1KQG - chains A and B of the 3 polymer chains in the assembly; structure by X-ray diffraction, 2.80 A resolution.

== Chain A ==
Protein: Formate dehydrogenase, nitrate-inducible, major subunit
Source organism: Escherichia coli
Notes: EC 1.2.1.2
UniProt: P24183 (FDNG_ECOLI); numbering as in UniProt (aligned over 1-1015)
Amino-acid sequence (1015 residues; each row starts with the number of its first residue):
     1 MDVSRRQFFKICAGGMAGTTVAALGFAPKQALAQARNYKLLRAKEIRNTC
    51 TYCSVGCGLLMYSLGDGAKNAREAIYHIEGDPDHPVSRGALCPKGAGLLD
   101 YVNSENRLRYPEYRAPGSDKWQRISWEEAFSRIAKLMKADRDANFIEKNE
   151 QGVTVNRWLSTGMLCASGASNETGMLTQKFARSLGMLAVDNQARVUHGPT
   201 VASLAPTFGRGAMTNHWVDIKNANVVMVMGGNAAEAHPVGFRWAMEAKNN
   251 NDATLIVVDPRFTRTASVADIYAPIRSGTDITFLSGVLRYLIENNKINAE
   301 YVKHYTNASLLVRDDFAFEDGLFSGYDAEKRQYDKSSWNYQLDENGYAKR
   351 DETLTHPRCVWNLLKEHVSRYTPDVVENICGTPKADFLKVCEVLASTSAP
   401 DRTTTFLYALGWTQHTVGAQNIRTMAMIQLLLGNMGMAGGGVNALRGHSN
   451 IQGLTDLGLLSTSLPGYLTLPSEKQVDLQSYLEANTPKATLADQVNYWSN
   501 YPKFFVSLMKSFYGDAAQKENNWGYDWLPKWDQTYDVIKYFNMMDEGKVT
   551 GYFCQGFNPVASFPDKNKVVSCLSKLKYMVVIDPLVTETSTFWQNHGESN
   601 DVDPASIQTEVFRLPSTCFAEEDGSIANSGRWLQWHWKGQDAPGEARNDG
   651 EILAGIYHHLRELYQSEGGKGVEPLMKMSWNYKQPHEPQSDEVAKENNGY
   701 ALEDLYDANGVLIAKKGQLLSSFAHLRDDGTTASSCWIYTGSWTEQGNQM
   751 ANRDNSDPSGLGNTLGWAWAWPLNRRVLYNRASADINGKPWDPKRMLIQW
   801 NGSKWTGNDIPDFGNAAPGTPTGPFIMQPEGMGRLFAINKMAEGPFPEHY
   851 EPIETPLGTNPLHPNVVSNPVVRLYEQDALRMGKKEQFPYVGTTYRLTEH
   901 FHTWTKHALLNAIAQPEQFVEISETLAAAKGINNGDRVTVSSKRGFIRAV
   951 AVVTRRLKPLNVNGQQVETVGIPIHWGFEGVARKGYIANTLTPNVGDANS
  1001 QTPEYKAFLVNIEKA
Not modelled in the structure: 1-33
Modified positions: Sec196 (selenocysteine)
Metal / ion sites: 4Fe-4S cluster Fe: Cys50, Cys53, Cys57, Cys92; molybdenum(VI) ion: Sec196 (together with molybdopterin guanosine dinucleotide)
Small-molecule neighbours:
  - molybdopterin guanosine dinucleotide (MGD; 2-amino-5,6-dimercapto-7-methyl-3,7,8a,9-tetrahydro-8-oxa-1,3,9,10-tetraaza-anthracen-4-one guanosine dinucleotide), molecule 1: Cys53, Lys94, Sec196, Met229, Gly230, Gly231, Asn232, Glu235, Ala236, His237, Val258, Asp259, Pro260, Arg261, Thr263, Ile275, Ser277, Gly278, Asp280, Ala409, Leu410, Gly411, Trp412, His415, Gly447, His448, Thr893, Thr894, Tyr895, Arg896, Leu897, Thr898, His900, Phe901, His902, His975, Lys1006
  - molybdopterin guanosine dinucleotide (MGD), molecule 2: Tyr101, Ala166, Gly168, Ala169, Gln192, Val195, Sec196, Leu410, Gln414, His448, Gln555, Gly556, Phe557, Asn558, Ser562, Ile582, Asp583, Pro584, Leu585, Thr587, Ser616, Thr617, Cys618, Phe619, Asp649, Thr894, Arg896, Phe901, His902, Thr903, Trp904, Ile974, Asn989, Thr992, Tyr1005, Lys1006
  - 4Fe-4S cluster (SF4): Cys50, Tyr52, Cys53, Val55, Gly56, Cys57, Leu91, Cys92, Lys94, Gly95, Pro238, Val239
UniProt features mapped onto this chain:
  - binding site ([4Fe-4S] cluster): Cys50, Cys53, Cys57, Cys92
  - binding site (Mo-bis(molybdopterin guanine dinucleotide)): Sec196

== Chain B ==
Protein: Formate dehydrogenase, nitrate-inducible, iron-sulfur subunit
Source organism: Escherichia coli
Notes: EC 1.2.1.2
UniProt: P0AAJ3 (FDNH_ECOLI); residue numbers follow UniProt; this construct covers 1-294
Amino-acid sequence (294 residues; row label = number of the first residue in the row):
     1 MAMETQDIIKRSATNSITPPSQVRDYKAEVAKLIDVSTCIGCKACQVACS
    51 EWNDIRDEVGHCVGVYDNPADLSAKSWTVMRFSETEQNGKLEWLIRKDGC
   101 MHCEDPGCLKACPSAGAIIQYANGIVDFQSENCIGCGYCIAGCPFNIPRL
   151 NKEDNRVYKCTLCVDRVSVGQEPACVKTCPTGAIHFGTKKEMLELAEQRV
   201 AKLKARGYEHAGVYNPEGVGGTHVMYVLHHADQPELYHGLPKDPKIDTSV
   251 SLWKGALKPLAAAGFIATFAGLIFHYIGIGPNKEVDDDEEDHHE
Not modelled in the structure: 1, 291-294
Metal / ion sites: 4Fe-4S cluster Fe site 1: Cys39, Cys42, Cys45, Cys179; 4Fe-4S cluster Fe site 2: Cys49, Cys160, Cys163, Cys175; 4Fe-4S cluster Fe site 3: Cys100, Cys103, Cys108, Cys143; 4Fe-4S cluster Fe site 4: Cys112, Cys133, Cys136, Cys139
Small-molecule neighbours:
  - heme (HEM): Cys136, Tyr138, Trp253, Lys258
  - 4Fe-4S cluster (SF4), molecule 1: Lys32, Cys49, Asn53, Trp77, Thr78, Lys97, Cys160, Thr161, Leu162, Cys163, Pro173, Ala174, Cys175
  - 4Fe-4S cluster (SF4), molecule 2: Cys39, Ile40, Gly41, Cys42, Lys43, Ala44, Cys45, Met80, Lys97, Cys179, Pro180, Thr181, Ala183, Ile184
  - 4Fe-4S cluster (SF4), molecule 3: Cys100, Met101, His102, Cys103, Pro106, Gly107, Cys108, Val126, Cys143, Pro144, Phe145, Ile147, Pro148, Lys159
  - 4Fe-4S cluster (SF4), molecule 4: Cys112, Pro113, Ser114, Ala117, Ile118, Asn132, Cys133, Ile134, Gly135, Cys136, Gly137, Tyr138, Cys139, Val157
UniProt features mapped onto this chain:
  - binding site ([4Fe-4S] cluster): Cys39, Cys42, Cys45, Cys49, Cys100, Cys103, Cys108, Cys112, Cys133, Cys136, Cys139, Cys143, Cys160, Cys163, Cys175, Cys179

== Interface between chain A and chain B ==
Contacting residue pairs - 116 pairs, chain A then chain B:
  Gln34(A) - Glu4(B)  hydrogen bond (backbone-side chain)
  Gln34(A) - Thr5(B)
  Ala35(A) - Tyr121(B)
  Ala35(A) - Val164(B)  hydrophobic
  Arg36(A) - Trp52(B)  hydrogen bond (side chain-backbone)
  Arg36(A) - Asn53(B)
  Arg36(A) - Asp54(B)  salt bridge
  Arg36(A) - Asp165(B)  salt bridge
  Tyr38(A) - Trp52(B)  hydrophobic
  Tyr38(A) - Asp165(B)
  Tyr38(A) - Arg166(B)
  Tyr38(A) - Val169(B)  hydrophobic
  Tyr38(A) - Gln171(B)  hydrogen bond
  Lys39(A) - Glu51(B)
  Lys39(A) - Trp52(B)  hydrogen bond (side chain-backbone)
  Lys39(A) - Asp54(B)  salt bridge
  His77(A) - Glu51(B)  salt bridge
  His77(A) - Trp52(B)
  Ile78(A) - Glu51(B)  hydrogen bond (backbone-side chain)
  Glu79(A) - Arg166(B)  salt bridge
  Glu79(A) - Gln171(B)
  Glu79(A) - Lys177(B)  salt bridge
  Gly80(A) - Lys177(B)  hydrogen bond (backbone-side chain)
  Pro82(A) - Lys177(B)
  Gly89(A) - Lys177(B)
  Ala90(A) - Lys177(B)
  Ala90(A) - Thr178(B)
  Ala90(A) - Cys179(B)
  Ala90(A) - Pro180(B)  hydrophobic
  Leu91(A) - Ala44(B)
  Leu91(A) - Thr178(B)  hydrogen bond (backbone-side chain)
  Cys92(A) - Ala44(B)
  Cys92(A) - Pro180(B)  hydrophobic
  Pro93(A) - Cys42(B)
  Pro93(A) - Ala44(B)
  Pro93(A) - Val47(B)
  Ala96(A) - Val47(B)
  Ala96(A) - Glu51(B)
  Ala96(A) - Thr178(B)
  Gly97(A) - Val47(B)
  Leu99(A) - Glu51(B)
  Asp100(A) - Arg56(B)  salt bridge
  Ala234(A) - Ile40(B)
  Pro238(A) - Ile40(B)  hydrophobic
  Pro238(A) - Pro180(B)
  Val239(A) - Pro180(B)  hydrophobic
  Phe241(A) - Ile40(B)  hydrophobic
  Arg242(A) - Pro180(B)
  Arg242(A) - Thr181(B)
  Arg242(A) - Gly182(B)
  Met245(A) - Thr38(B)
  Lys248(A) - Arg206(B)  hydrogen bond (backbone-side chain)
  Asn249(A) - Thr38(B)  hydrogen bond
  Asn249(A) - Arg199(B)  hydrogen bond
  Asn249(A) - Lys202(B)
  Asn250(A) - Lys202(B)  hydrogen bond
  Asp252(A) - Arg206(B)
  Ala253(A) - Arg206(B)  hydrogen bond (backbone-side chain)
  Arg261(A) - Tyr66(B)
  Phe262(A) - Leu91(B)
  Phe262(A) - Trp93(B)  hydrophobic
  Thr263(A) - Trp93(B)
  Arg264(A) - Ile40(B)
  Arg264(A) - Gly41(B)  hydrogen bond (side chain-backbone)
  Arg264(A) - Tyr66(B)
  Arg264(A) - Trp93(B)
  Ser267(A) - Trp93(B)  hydrogen bond (side chain-backbone)
  Ser267(A) - Ile95(B)
  Val268(A) - Ser37(B)
  Val268(A) - Cys39(B)
  Asp270(A) - Arg206(B)  salt bridge
  Leu897(A) - Tyr66(B)
  Thr898(A) - Cys42(B)
  Glu899(A) - Cys42(B)
  Glu899(A) - Lys43(B)  salt bridge
  Leu909(A) - Arg56(B)
  Leu909(A) - Val59(B)  hydrophobic
  Leu910(A) - Val47(B)
  Leu910(A) - Ser50(B)
  Leu910(A) - Glu51(B)
  Leu910(A) - Arg56(B)
  Ala912(A) - Val59(B)
  Ile913(A) - Asp57(B)
  Ile913(A) - Glu58(B)
  Ile913(A) - Pro69(B)  hydrophobic
  Ala914(A) - Lys43(B)  hydrogen bond (backbone-side chain)
  Ala914(A) - Asn68(B)
  Gln915(A) - Lys43(B)
  Gln915(A) - Tyr66(B)  hydrogen bond (side chain-backbone)
  Pro916(A) - Val59(B)  hydrophobic
  Pro916(A) - Gly60(B)
  Pro916(A) - His61(B)
  Pro916(A) - Asn68(B)
  Glu917(A) - His61(B)  salt bridge
  Glu917(A) - Cys62(B)  hydrogen bond (side chain-backbone)
  Phe919(A) - Cys62(B)  hydrophobic
  Phe919(A) - Tyr66(B)  hydrophobic
  Glu921(A) - Tyr66(B)  hydrogen bond
  Asn934(A) - Gly64(B)  hydrogen bond (side chain-backbone)
  Gly935(A) - Val63(B)
  Gly935(A) - Gly64(B)
  Val950(A) - Cys62(B)
  Val950(A) - Gly64(B)
  Ala951(A) - Gly64(B)
  Val952(A) - Gly64(B)
  Thr954(A) - Glu84(B)  hydrogen bond
  Arg955(A) - Glu84(B)  hydrogen bond (side chain-backbone)
  Arg955(A) - Glu86(B)  salt bridge
  Arg955(A) - Leu91(B)
  Arg956(A) - Tyr66(B)
  Arg956(A) - Glu84(B)  salt bridge
  Arg956(A) - Trp93(B)
  Val981(A) - Val59(B)
  Arg983(A) - Val59(B)  hydrogen bond (side chain-backbone)
  Arg983(A) - Gly60(B)  hydrogen bond (side chain-backbone)
  Arg983(A) - His61(B)  hydrogen bond
Interface residues without a listed pair, chain A (64 interface residues in all): Leu40, Thr254, Lys958, Ala982
Interface residues without a listed pair, chain B (53 interface residues in all): Ala48, Val65, Phe82, Thr85, Ser168

== In short ==
64 residues of chain A face 53 of chain B across their interface; the contacts include 24 hydrogen bonds and
12 salt bridges. Polar contacts include Arg36(A)-Asp54(B), Arg36(A)-Asp165(B) and Lys39(A)-Asp54(B). Chain A
binds 4Fe-4S cluster and molybdopterin guanosine dinucleotide.
Chain A is Formate dehydrogenase, nitrate-inducible, major subunit and chain B is Formate dehydrogenase,
nitrate-inducible, iron-sulfur subunit, both from Escherichia coli; the structure, Formate dehydrogenase N
from E. coli, was determined by X-ray diffraction together with 1KQF from the same study.
